Entry 3CCL (X-ray diffraction, 2.90 A resolution); this record covers chains R and 0 of the 31 polymer chains in the assembly.

[Chain R]
Name: 50S ribosomal protein L22P
Organism: Haloarcula marismortui
Reference sequence: P10970 (RL22_HALMA); residues 0-154 here correspond to UniProt positions 1-155 (UniProt number = residue number + 1)
Sequence (155 residues; each row starts with the number of its first residue; numbering starts at 0):
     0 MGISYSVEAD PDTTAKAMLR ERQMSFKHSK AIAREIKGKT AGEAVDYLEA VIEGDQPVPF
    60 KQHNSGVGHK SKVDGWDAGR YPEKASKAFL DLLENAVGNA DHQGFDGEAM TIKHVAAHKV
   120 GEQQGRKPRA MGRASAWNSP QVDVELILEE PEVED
Disordered / not traced: 0, 151-154
Metal / ion sites: Sr2+ near Gln61 (its only coordinating residue here); Mg2+: Gly65 (shared with C2048(0), A2089(0) of chain 0); Na+ site 1: Ser70, Val72; Na+ site 2: Val72, Trp75 (shared with U2659(0), G2660(0) of chain 0)

[Chain 0]
Molecule: 23S ribosomal RNA
Organism: Haloarcula marismortui
Notes: engineered mutation(s): G2099A, U2535C
Sequence (2923 nucleotides; row label = number of the first residue in the row):
     1 GUUGGCUACU AUGCCAGCUG GUGGAUUGCU CGGCUCAGGC GCUGAUGAAG GACGUGCCAA
    61 GCUGCGAUAA GCUGUGGGGA GCCGCACGGA GGCGAAGAAC CACAGAUUUC CGAAUGAGAA
   121 UCUCUCUAAC AAUUGCUUCG CGCAAUGAGG AACCCCGAGA ACUGAAACAU CUCAGUAUCG
   181 GGAGGAACAG AAAACGCAAC GUGAUGUCGU UAGUAACCGC GAGUGAACGC GAUACAGCCC
   241 AAACCGAAGC CCUCACGGGC AAUGUGGUGU CAGGGCUACC UCUCAUCAGC CGACCGUCUU
   301 CACGAAGUCU CUUGGAAUAG AGCGUGAUAC AGGGUGACAA CCCCGUACUG AAGACCAGUA
   361 CGCUGUGCGG UAGUGCCAGA GUAGCGGGGG UUGGAUAUCC CUCGCGAAUA ACGCAGGCAU
   421 CGACUGCGAA GGCUAAACAC AACCUGAGAC CGAUAGUGAA CAAGUAGUGU GAACGAACGC
   481 UGCAAAGUAC CCUCAGAAGG GAGGCGAAAU AGAGCAUGAA AUCAGUUGGC GAUCGAGCGA
   541 CAGGGCAUAC AAGGUCCCUU GACGAAUGAC CGAGACGCGA GUCUCCAGUA AGACUCACGG
   601 GAAGCCGAUG UUCUGUCGUA CGUUUUGAAA AACGAGCCAG GGAGUGUGUC UGUAUGGCAA
   661 GUCUAACCGG AGUAUCCGGG GAGGCACAGG GAAACCGACA UGGCCGCAGG GCUUUGCCCG
   721 AGGGCCGCCG UCUUCAAGGG CGGGGAGCCA UGUGGACACG ACCCGAAUCC GGACGAUCUA
   781 CGCAUGGACA AGAUGAAGCG UGCCGAAAGG CACGUGGAAG UCUGUUAGAG UUGGUGUCCU
   841 ACAAUACCCU CUCGUGAUCU AUGUGUAGGG GUGAAAGGCC CAUCGAGUCC GGCAACAGCU
   901 GGUUCCAAUC GAAACAUGUC GAAGCAUGAC CUCCGCCGAG GUAGUCUGUG AGGUAGAGCG
   961 ACCGAUUGGU GUGUCCGCCU CCGAGAGGAG UCGGCACACC UGUCAAACUC CAAACUUACA
  1021 GACGCUGUUU GACGCGGGGA UUCCGGUGCG CGGGGUAAGC CUGUGUACCA GGAGGGGAAC
  1081 AACCCAGAGA UAGGUUAAGG UCCCCAAGUG UGGAUUAAGU GUAAUCCUCU GAAGGUGGUC
  1141 UCGAGCCCUA GACAGCCGGG AGGUGAGCUU AGAAGCAGCU ACCCUCUAAG AAAAGCGUAA
  1201 CAGCUUACCG GCCGAGGUUU GAGGCGCCCA AAAUGAUCGG GACUCAAAUC CACCACCGAG
  1261 ACCUGUCCGU ACCACUCAUA CUGGUAAUCG AGUAGAUUGG CGCUCUAAUU GGAUGGAAGC
  1321 AGGGGCGAGA GCUCCUGUGG ACCGAUUAGU GACGAAAAUC CUGGCCAUAG UAGCAGCGAU
  1381 AGUCGGGUGA GAACCCCGAC GGCCUAAUGG AUAAGGGUUC CUCAGCACUG CUGAUCAGCU
  1441 GAGGGUUAGC CGGUCCUAAG UCUCACCGCA ACUCGACUGA GACGAAAUGG GAAACAGGUU
  1501 AAUAUUCCUG UGCCAUCAUG CAGUGAAAGU UGACGCCCUG GGGUCGAUCA CGCCGGGCAU
  1561 UCGCCCGGUC GAACCGUCCA ACUCCGUGGA AGCCGUAAUG GCAGGAAGCG GACGAACGGC
  1621 GGCAUAGGGA AACGUGAUUC AACCUGGGGC CCAUGAAAAG ACGAGCAUGA UGUCCGUACC
  1681 GAGAACCGAC ACAGGUGUCC AUGGCGGCGA AAGCCAAGGC CUGUCGGGAG CAACCAACGU
  1741 UAGGGAAUUC GGCAAGUUAG UCCCGUACCU UCGGAAGAAG GGAUGCCUGC UCCGGAACGG
  1801 AGCAGGUCGC AGUGACUCGG AAGCUCGGAC UGUCUAGUAA CAACAUAGGU GACCGCAAAU
  1861 CCGCAAGGAC UCGUACGGUC ACUGAAUCCU GCCCAGUGCA GGUAUCUGAA CACCUCGUAC
  1921 AAGAGGACGA AGGACCUGUC AACGGCGGGG GUAACUAUGA CCCUCUUAAG GUAGCGUAGU
  1981 ACCUUGCCGC AUCAGUAGCG GCUUGCAUGA AUGGAUUAAC CAGAGCUUCA CUGUCCCAAC
  2041 GUUGGGCCCG GUGAACUGUA CAUUCCAGUG CGGAGUCUGG AGACACCCAG GGGGAAGCAA
  2101 AGACCCUAUG GAGCUUUACU GCAGGCUGUC GCUGAGACGU GGUCGCCGAU GUGCAGCAUA
  2161 GGUAGGAGUC GUUACAGAGG UACCCGCGCU AGCGGGCCAC CCAGACAACA GUGAAAUACU
  2221 ACCCGUCGGU GACUGCGACU CUCACUCCGG GAGGAGGACA CCGAUAGCCG GGCAGUUUGA
  2281 CUGGGGCGGU ACGCGCUCGA AAAGAUAUCG AGCGCGCCCU AUGGUCAUCU CAGCCGGGAC
  2341 AGAGACCCGG CGAAGAGUGC AAGAGCAAAA GAUGACUUGA CAGUGUUCUU CCCAACGAGG
  2401 AACGCUGACG CGAAAGCGUG GUCUAGCGAA CCAAUUAGCC UGCUUGAUGC GGGCAAUUGA
  2461 UGACAGAAAA GCUACCCUAG GGAUAACAGA GUCGUCACUC GCAAGAGCAC AUAUCGACCG
  2521 AGUGGCUUGC UACCCCGAUG UCGGUUCCCU CCAUCCUGCC CGUGCAGAAG CGGGCAAGGG
  2581 UGAGGUUGUU CGCCUAUUAA AGGAGGUCGU GAGCUGGGUU UAGACCGUCG UGAGACAGGU
  2641 CGGCUGCUAU CUACUGGGUG UGUAAUGGUG UCUGACAAGA ACGACCGUAU AGUACGAGAG
  2701 GAACUACGGU UGGUGGCCAC UGGUGUACCG GUUGUUCGAG AGAGCACGUG CCGGGUAGCC
  2761 ACGCCACACG GGGUAAGAGC UGAACGCAUC UAAGCUCGAA ACCCACUUGG AAAAGAGACA
  2821 CCGCCGAGGU CCCGCGUACA AGACGCGGUC GAUAGACUCG GGGUGUGCGC GUCGAGGUAA
  2881 CGAGACGUUA AGCCCACGAG CACUAACAGA CCAAAGCCAU CAU
Disordered / not traced: 1-9, 126-127, 715, 971-998, 1560, 1952-1963, 2137-2236, 2339-2343, 2665-2666, 2915-2923
Modified positions: 1MA (6-hydro-1-methyladenosine-5'-monophosphate) at position 628, OMU (o2'-methyluridine 5'-monophosphate) at position 2587, OMG (o2'-methylguanosine-5'-monophosphate) at position 2588, UR3 (3-methyluridine-5'-monophoshate) at position 2619, PSU (pseudouridine-5'-monophosphate) at position 2621
Metal / ion sites: Mg2+ site 1 near G28 (its only coordinating residue here); Na+ site 1: C40, G41, C443; Na+ site 2 near G56 (its only coordinating residue here); Na+ site 3: G66, U108; Sr2+ site 1: C85, A86; Mg2+ site 2 near U115 (its only coordinating residue here); Na+ site 4: C130, U146; Na+ site 5: C141, G142; Sr2+ site 2: G147 (shared with 1 residue of chain M); Mg2+ site 3: C162, U2276; K+ site 1: C162, U163, U172; Na+ site 6: A165, A166, A167; 69 more Mg2+ sites not listed; 55 more Na+ sites not listed; 58 more Sr2+ sites not listed; 1 more K+ sites not listed

[Chain R / chain 0 interface]
Contacting residue pairs - 127 pairs, chain R then chain 0:
  Gly1(R) - G21(0)  sugar contact
  Gly1(R) - U22(0)  hydrogen bond to the phosphate
  Ile2(R) - G20(0)  sugar contact
  Ile2(R) - G21(0)  phosphate contact
  Ser3(R) - G20(0)  hydrogen bond to the sugar
  Ser3(R) - G21(0)  hydrogen bond to the phosphate
  Ser3(R) - U510(0)  base contact
  Tyr4(R) - G500(0)  phosphate contact
  Tyr4(R) - G501(0)  hydrogen bond to the phosphate
  Ser5(R) - U19(0)  hydrogen bond to the sugar
  Ser5(R) - G20(0)  sugar contact
  Lys15(R) - G501(0)  sugar contact
  Ala16(R) - G500(0)  sugar contact
  Met17(R) - G500(0)  hydrogen bond to the sugar
  Met17(R) - G501(0)  phosphate contact
  Arg19(R) - G499(0)  phosphate contact
  Arg19(R) - G500(0)  salt bridge to the phosphate
  Gln22(R) - C1428(0)  phosphate contact
  Ser24(R) - G1370(0)  hydrogen bond to the base
  Phe25(R) - C523(0)  sugar contact
  Phe25(R) - A524(0)  sugar contact
  Lys26(R) - A1369(0)  hydrogen bond to the sugar
  Lys26(R) - G1370(0)  salt bridge to the phosphate
  His27(R) - G1370(0)  base contact
  His27(R) - G2051(0)  phosphate contact
  Lys29(R) - C523(0)  phosphate contact
  Lys29(R) - A524(0)  salt bridge to the phosphate
  Arg33(R) - G525(0)  salt bridge to the phosphate
  Lys36(R) - G525(0)  hydrogen bond to the phosphate
  Lys36(R) - U526(0)  salt bridge to the phosphate
  Lys60(R) - A11(0)  hydrogen bond to the phosphate
  Lys60(R) - U12(0)  salt bridge to the phosphate
  Gln61(R) - G13(0)  phosphate contact
  Gln61(R) - A524(0)  phosphate contact
  His62(R) - G1370(0)  salt bridge to the phosphate
  Asn63(R) - G1370(0)  hydrogen bond to the phosphate
  Asn63(R) - C2088(0)  phosphate contact
  Ser64(R) - A1369(0)  hydrogen bond to the phosphate
  Ser64(R) - G1370(0)  hydrogen bond to the phosphate
  Ser64(R) - C2088(0)  phosphate contact
  Gly65(R) - C2048(0)  phosphate contact
  Gly65(R) - C2088(0)  hydrogen bond to the phosphate
  Gly65(R) - A2089(0)  phosphate contact
  Val66(R) - C2088(0)  sugar contact
  Gly67(R) - A2841(0)  sugar contact
  His68(R) - C2087(0)  hydrogen bond to the sugar
  His68(R) - G2657(0)  base contact
  His68(R) - G2658(0)  hydrogen bond to the sugar
  His68(R) - A2841(0)  hydrogen bond to the sugar
  His68(R) - G2842(0)  sugar contact
  Lys69(R) - C2048(0)  hydrogen bond to the phosphate
  Lys69(R) - C2049(0)  salt bridge to the phosphate
  Ser70(R) - G2842(0)  phosphate contact
  Ser70(R) - A2843(0)  phosphate contact
  Lys71(R) - C2831(0)  phosphate contact
  Lys71(R) - C2832(0)  salt bridge to the phosphate
  Val72(R) - G2660(0)  phosphate contact
  Asp73(R) - G2660(0)  phosphate contact
  Gly74(R) - G2660(0)  hydrogen bond to the phosphate
  Trp75(R) - A11(0)  sugar contact
  Trp75(R) - U12(0)  sugar contact
  Trp75(R) - C2086(0)  sugar contact
  Trp75(R) - U2659(0)  hydrogen bond to the sugar
  Trp75(R) - G2660(0)  phosphate contact
  Asp76(R) - C2087(0)  sugar contact
  Asp76(R) - G2658(0)  hydrogen bond to the base
  Asp76(R) - U2659(0)  hydrogen bond to the sugar
  Arg79(R) - G1370(0)  sugar contact
  Arg79(R) - U1371(0)  salt bridge to the phosphate
  Arg79(R) - C2049(0)  salt bridge to the phosphate
  Arg79(R) - G2050(0)  salt bridge to the phosphate
  Tyr80(R) - C2049(0)  phosphate contact
  Tyr80(R) - G2050(0)  hydrogen bond to the phosphate
  Pro81(R) - G2050(0)  phosphate contact
  Pro81(R) - G2051(0)  phosphate contact
  Glu82(R) - G2050(0)  hydrogen bond to the sugar
  Glu82(R) - G2051(0)  hydrogen bond to the phosphate
  Lys83(R) - G2051(0)  hydrogen bond to the phosphate
  Lys83(R) - U2052(0)  salt bridge to the phosphate
  Glu93(R) - C494(0)  sugar contact
  Asn94(R) - G499(0)  hydrogen bond to the base
  Asn94(R) - G500(0)  hydrogen bond to the sugar
  Asn98(R) - G500(0)  base contact
  Asn98(R) - G501(0)  sugar contact
  His101(R) - C492(0)  sugar contact
  Gln102(R) - G501(0)  hydrogen bond to the sugar
  His113(R) - G525(0)  sugar contact
  Ala115(R) - A524(0)  sugar contact
  Ala115(R) - G525(0)  sugar contact
  Ala116(R) - A524(0)  hydrogen bond to the sugar
  His117(R) - G20(0)  base contact
  His117(R) - A524(0)  hydrogen bond to the base
  Val119(R) - U22(0)  sugar contact
  Gln122(R) - C1428(0)  phosphate contact
  Lys126(R) - C1431(0)  hydrogen bond to the base
  Pro127(R) - A1689(0)  base contact
  Pro127(R) - C1690(0)  base contact
  Arg128(R) - U840(0)  hydrogen bond to the sugar
  Arg128(R) - A841(0)  salt bridge to the phosphate
  Arg128(R) - A843(0)  phosphate contact
  Arg128(R) - A1689(0)  hydrogen bond to the base
  Arg128(R) - A2054(0)  hydrogen bond to the base
  Arg128(R) - U2648(0)  base contact
  Ala129(R) - U840(0)  phosphate contact
  Ala129(R) - A841(0)  hydrogen bond to the phosphate
  Ala129(R) - A843(0)  phosphate contact
  Ala129(R) - A844(0)  phosphate contact
  Met130(R) - A841(0)  base contact
  Met130(R) - A844(0)  hydrogen bond to the phosphate
  Gly131(R) - A844(0)  phosphate contact
  Gly131(R) - A1689(0)  base contact
  Arg132(R) - U840(0)  hydrogen bond to the sugar
  Arg132(R) - A1689(0)  hydrogen bond to the base
  Arg132(R) - A2055(0)  hydrogen bond to the sugar
  Ala133(R) - A1689(0)  base contact
  Ser134(R) - A2054(0)  hydrogen bond to the sugar
  Ser134(R) - A2055(0)  sugar contact
  Ala135(R) - A2054(0)  hydrogen bond to the sugar
  Trp136(R) - A1372(0)  base contact
  Trp136(R) - G1373(0)  base contact
  Trp136(R) - U2052(0)  sugar contact
  Trp136(R) - G2053(0)  sugar contact
  Trp136(R) - A2054(0)  sugar contact
  Asn137(R) - G2053(0)  hydrogen bond to the phosphate
  Asn137(R) - A2054(0)  hydrogen bond to the phosphate
  Ser138(R) - G2053(0)  hydrogen bond to the phosphate
  Pro139(R) - G1370(0)  base contact
Interface residues without a listed pair, chain R (68 interface residues in all): Val6, Gly78, Ala84, Lys118
Interface residues without a listed pair, chain 0 (59 interface residues in all): C491, U493, A502, U1368, A1427, U1429, C2056

[Summary]
The interface between chain R and chain 0 involves 68 residues on one side and 59 on the other; the contacts
include 45 hydrogen bonds and 14 salt bridges. Polar pairs include Ser24(R)-G1370(0), Asp76(R)-G2658(0) and
Asn94(R)-G499(0). C2048(0), A2089(0) and Gly65(R) coordinate Mg2+.
Chain R is 50S ribosomal protein L22P and chain 0 is 23S ribosomal RNA, both from Haloarcula marismortui; the
structure, Structure of Anisomycin resistant 50S Ribosomal Subunit: 23S rRNA mutation U2535C. Density for
Anisomycin is visible ..., was determined by X-ray diffraction together with 3CC2, 3CC4, 3CC7, 3CCE, 3CCJ,
3CCM and 6 further entries from the same study.
